2GKT - chain I; structure by X-ray diffraction, 1.23 A resolution.

[Chain I]
Protein: Ovomucoid
Source organism: Meleagris gallopavo
Notes: fragment: turkey ovomucoid third domain del (1-5)
Reference sequence: P68390 (IOVO_MELGA); residues 6-56 here correspond to UniProt positions 135-185 (UniProt number = residue number + 129)
Chain sequence (51 residues; row label = number of the first residue in the row):
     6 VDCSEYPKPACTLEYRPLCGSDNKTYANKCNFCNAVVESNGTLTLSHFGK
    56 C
Differences from the reference sequence: engineered mutation Ala32 (Gly161 in P68390)
Cystine bridges: Cys8-Cys38, Cys16-Cys35, Cys24-Cys56
Swiss-Prot annotation at these positions:
  - site: Leu18, Glu19 (Reactive bond 3 for chymotrypsin, elastase, proteases A and B, and subtilisin)
  - glycosylation: Asn45 (N-linked (GlcNAc...) asparagine)

[In short]
Chain I is Ovomucoid (Meleagris gallopavo); the structure, Crystal structure of the P14'-Ala32 variant of the
N-terminally truncated OMTKY3-del(1-5), was determined by X-ray diffraction, deposited together with 2GKR.
